PDB entry 5NHU | X-ray diffraction, 1.45 A resolution | chains L and H of the 3 polymer chains in the assembly

# Chain L
Name: Prothrombin
Organism: Homo sapiens
Notes: EC 3.4.21.5
Reference sequence: P00734 (THRB_HUMAN); residues 285-320 here correspond to UniProt positions 328-363 (UniProt number = residue number + 43)
Amino-acid sequence (36 residues; numbered 285 to 320; the number before each row is that of its first residue):
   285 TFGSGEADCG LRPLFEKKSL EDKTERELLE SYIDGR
Curated features (UniProtKB/Swiss-Prot):
  - site: R320 (Cleavage)

# Chain H
Name: Prothrombin
Organism: Homo sapiens
Notes: EC 3.4.21.5
Reference sequence: P00734 (THRB_HUMAN); residues 321-579 here correspond to UniProt positions 364-622 (UniProt number = residue number + 43)
Amino-acid sequence (259 residues; each row starts with the number of its first residue):
   321 IVEGSDAEIG MSPWQVMLFR KSPQELLCGA SLISDRWVLT AAHCLLYPPW DKNFTENDLL
   381 VRIGKHSRTR YERNIEKISM LEKIYIHPRY NWRENLDRDI ALMKLKKPVA FSDYIHPVCL
   441 PDRETAASLL QAGYKGRVTG WGNLKETWTA NVGKGQPSVL QVVNLPIVER PVCKDSTRIR
   501 ITDNMFCAGY KPDEGKRGDA CEGDSGGPFV MKSPFNNRWY QMGIVSWGEG CDRDGKYGFY
   561 THVFRLKKWI QKVIDQFGE
Unresolved in the structure: 468-473, 579
Curated features (UniProtKB/Swiss-Prot):
  - region: A508 to V530 (High affinity receptor-binding region which is also known as the TP508 peptide)
  - active site (Charge relay system): H363, D419, S525
  - glycosylation: N373 (N-linked (GlcNAc...) (complex) asparagine)
Disulfide bonds: C348-C364, C493-C507, C521-C551
Covalently attached groups: N-acetylglucosamine (NAG) linked to N373
Bound ions: Na+: R553, K556

# Interface between chain L and chain H
Pairs across the interface (63; chain L residue first):
  T285(L) with D355(H), hydrogen bond (backbone-side chain)
  F286(L) with I353(H); S354(H); I574(H), hydrophobic
  A291(L) with R538(H), hydrogen bond (backbone-side chain)
  D292(L) with H436(H), salt bridge; R538(H)
  C293(L) with P437(H); V438(H); C439(H), disulfide; R538(H), hydrogen bond (backbone-side chain)
  G294(L) with W334(H); P437(H), hydrogen bond (backbone-backbone); C439(H); R538(H); W539(H), hydrogen bond (backbone-backbone)
  L295(L) with H436(H), hydrogen bond (backbone-side chain); N537(H); R538(H)
  R296(L) with G330(H); M331(H), hydrogen bond (side chain-backbone); P333(H); W334(H); R457(H); W539(H)
  P297(L) with S432(H); D433(H)
  L298(L) with D433(H); Y434(H), hydrophobic
  F299(L) with E328(H); I329(H); G330(H); M331(H), hydrophobic
  E300(L) with K532(H), salt bridge; N537(H); W539(H), hydrogen bond
  D306(L) with E328(H); M331(H); R457(H), salt bridge
  K307(L) with E328(H), hydrogen bond (backbone-side chain)
  T308(L) with R457(H), hydrogen bond; N484(H), hydrogen bond (backbone-side chain)
  E309(L) with R457(H); K532(H), salt bridge
  E311(L) with K455(H), salt bridge; N484(H), hydrogen bond; Y510(H), hydrogen bond; K516(H)
  L312(L) with K455(H); G456(H); N484(H); W539(H), hydrophobic
  L313(L) with P534(H), hydrophobic
  S315(L) with G453(H); Y454(H); K455(H), hydrogen bond (side chain-backbone)
  Y316(L) with Y454(H), hydrophobic; M531(H); K532(H), hydrogen bond (side chain-backbone); P534(H)
  R320(L) with Q451(H), hydrogen bond; A452(H); Y454(H), hydrogen bond
Other interface residues (no listed pair), chain L (26 interface residues in all): S288, G289, E290, G319
Other interface residues (no listed pair), chain H (36 interface residues in all): F431, L440, L449
Cross-chain cystine bridges: C293(L)-C439(H)

# Overview
The interface between chain L and chain H involves 26 residues on one side and 36 on the other, with 1
disulfide bond, 17 hydrogen bonds and 5 salt bridges. Among the polar pairs are D292(L)-H436(H),
E300(L)-K532(H) and D306(L)-R457(H). N-acetylglucosamine is covalently linked to N373(H).
Chain L is Prothrombin and chain H is Prothrombin, both from Homo sapiens; the structure, HUMAN ALPHA THROMBIN
COMPLEXED WITH ANOPHELES GAMBIAE cE5 ANTICOAGULANT, was determined by X-ray diffraction.
